7AM2 - chains O and 1 of the 78 polymer chains in the assembly; structure by electron microscopy, 3.40 A resolution.

Chain O:
Name: uL24m
From: Leishmania tarentolae
UniProt: Q4Q9S7 (Q4Q9S7_LEIMA); residue numbers follow UniProt; this construct covers 1-476
Chain sequence (476 residues; numbered 1 to 476; the number before each row is that of its first residue):
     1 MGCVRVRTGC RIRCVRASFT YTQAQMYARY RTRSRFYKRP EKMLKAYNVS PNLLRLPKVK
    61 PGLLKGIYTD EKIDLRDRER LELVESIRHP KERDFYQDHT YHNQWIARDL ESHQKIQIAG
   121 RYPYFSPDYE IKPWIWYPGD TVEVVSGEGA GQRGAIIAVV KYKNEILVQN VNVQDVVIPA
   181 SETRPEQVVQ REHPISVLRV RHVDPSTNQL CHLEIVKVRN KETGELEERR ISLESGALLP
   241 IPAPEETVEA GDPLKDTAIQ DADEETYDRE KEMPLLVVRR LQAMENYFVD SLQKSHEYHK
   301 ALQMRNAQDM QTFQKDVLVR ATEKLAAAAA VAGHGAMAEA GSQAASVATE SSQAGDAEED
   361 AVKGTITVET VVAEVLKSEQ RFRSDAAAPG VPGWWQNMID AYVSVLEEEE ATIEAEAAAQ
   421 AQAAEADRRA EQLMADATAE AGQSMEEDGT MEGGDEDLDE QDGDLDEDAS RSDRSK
Unresolved in the structure: 1-25, 326-476

Chain 1:
Molecule: Ribosomal RNA
From: Leishmania tarentolae
Sequence (19000 nucleotides; each row starts with the number of its first residue; note: 102 numbers in that range are skipped by the numbering (no residue carries them; nothing is unmodelled there); a row labelled like 434A-434I holds insertion residues (434A, then the next letters in order); numbers below 1 keep their minus sign (U-1268 is residue -1268)):
 -1268 UUUCAAAAAU UGACUAAUUU UGAUAUUGUU UUGGCUCUGG ACUAAUUAAU UCUCCUUUAA
 -1208 UUUUAUUAUC UAAAAUUUGC AUACUUACAU AUUAAAGUAG UUAGUUUAGA UAUGAAAAUU
 -1148 AGUUAGAUUU CCAUUUGAAU UAGUUAUGUU AAAUAUAGAA UUAGUUAGGG UUGAUAAUGA
 -1088 AAUCAAUUAA GUUUAUAUAU AAAGUUAGUU AGUCAAUAUG AAUUUUUUUG CAAACAUUUC
 -1028 CGGUUGACUU CAUGUGAUUA CACGUACUCC GUUUUGUUUU UAUGUGUCAU GAUUUGCAUU
  -968 GAUUUUUUCG CAACCACACC AUAAAUCUAA UAUACUCAAC AGCACCUACC AAGAGUUAAA
  -908 AAUGAAAUUA AAUAAAAAUA AAAAAUAAAA UAAAAAUAAA AUAAAAAUAA AUUUAAAAAU
  -848 AAAAAUAAGU UUAAAAAAUA AAUUAAAAUA AAAAAUUAUA AAAUGGAAAU UGAAAAAUAA
  -788 AUUACAAAUA AAAGAUUAAA UUUGAAUUAA UUACAGAAAU UAGACACAAC ACGCCCGAUC
  -728 GAUUUCAUGC AUACACUUUU ACUUCGUUUU CGGUUUACGU UUUGUUGUUU GUAUUGGCUC
  -668 GAUGGAUGAA UAUAAAAAGC UUAAAUACAA AAUUUCCAAC AAUUGGAUAA GCAAGAGUUA
  -608 AAAAAUGAAA UUAAAUAAAA AUAAAAAAUA AAAUAAAAUA AAAUUAAAAU AAAAUAAAAA
  -548 AUAAAAAAUU AAAAAUAAAA UUAAAAUAAA AAGUUAGAAA AUAAAAAAUU UAAAAAAUAU
  -488 AAUUUGAAAA AUAAAUUACA AAUAAAAGAU UAAAUUUGAA UUAAUUGCAG ACACUAGACA
  -428 CACAUUUCCG AUCGAUUUCA CGUAUACAUU UGUACUUCGU UUUUGGUUUA UGUUUUGUUG
  -368 UUUGCACUGA UCGAGCAAAA UUUUUAUUUU AUAUAUAAUU UAAACUUUUG UUGUUGUUUG
  -308 UUAGUAAGCA AAAAUAUUUA UGUCAUUUUA AUAUUAUUUA UGUACUUACU AUUAUUUUGA
  -248 UAAAUUUUAA CUUUAAAUAG CAUAAAAACU ACAAUCAAUA AAGCAUAAAA AAAUUUAUUU
  -188 AUGAUUAUAU UAAUAUAAAA UGACCUAAUA UAAUGAAAAU ACUUUAGUGU UAAGUUAUUU
  -128 GUUUUAUUAU GAAAUAAGUU GCACUAUUUA UUGAAUUAAU AAAGAAAGAA UAGAAAUAAA
   -68 UAAGUUAUAA UAUCUUUAAU UUAUUUAUAA UUUCUUUGCA UUUGUAUUUA GUGUGAGUUU
    -8 ACAUUUAAUU UUAUAUUAUU UUAGUGUUAG UAUAUAUUUA AAUUUAAUCA AAGUUAUUAU
    52 UAAAUAAUAU UGAUUUUGGA UGAAUUUAAU UUUUAAUUAU AUUUUUGAAU UUUAAUUUUA
   112 UUAUUUUGAU UUAAUAUUUU UAAAAUAUUA UAUAUUUUAG AUUUAAAUUU GUUGUUUUAU
   172 AUUUAGUUUA AUGUUUAUAA AUUGAUAAUU AAUUUGUUUU AUUUUAAAGU UUUUAUGAAC
   232 UGUGAUUUAU AGUUUAUUAU UUUUAGUUUA AUGUUUAAAU AUUUAACUAG UGAUGGCACA
   292 GUUGUUCUAU AUGUACCUAU AAAAAAUAGU AAAAUUAUUU UAAUUAAAUU AAUAAAUAAU
   352 UAUUAAACUA AUUUUAUAUU AAUAUUAUGA AAAAUU
   389 UAAAAAUUAU UUUUUUUUUU UAAUUUUUAU AUAUUGAAGU AAUAUG
434A-434I UAUUGAAUU
   443 GAAUAUUAAA AAUACAAAUU UAAUUUGUAA UUAAUAAAUA UAUUUUAUUU UAAUAGAUGU
   503 UUAAUGUUAA UUAAUUUAUU AUUUUAAUAU UUAAUAUUUG UUUAUACAAA AGUAACUUUU
   563 UUUGAAUAUA AAGAAUUAUU AUUAUAAAUA UUAUUUUAAA AAUAUAAAAA UAUUGUUAAU
   623 AAAAUUAUCA AGUUUCAAAA GCGUUUAUUA AAUGCGUCGG UCUAAGUAUU AUAUUUAAGA
   683 UUAUUCUUGU AUAUAGAUUU UUAUUUUAAU AAUUCUACAU AAUUAAAAAU UAACCUCAAA
   743 UUAUAUUUAU UAGUAGCAUA GUAAUUUAUU AACUGAUUAU UAAAGCGUUC CAUAGAAAAU
   803 UUUAAAAUUA UAACAAUCUA AAUAAAUAAU AAAUUAAAAU AAAAAUUUUA AAAAAAAUUA
   863 AAAAAUUAAA AUAGGGCAAG UCCUACUCUC CUUUACAAAG AGAACGUUUA UAUGUAAUUG
   923 UAUGUUUGAU UGGGGCAAUA CUAUAUCUAU UUAUAUAGAA AAAGAACUAU AUUUAUUGAA
   983 AUAAUAAAAG G
993A-993Z UUCGAGCAGGUUAACAAGCAUUAAUA
994A-994Z CUAAAUGUGUUUCAUCGUCUACUUAU
995A-995Z UGCUAAAUUAUAAUUGAUUGUUCAUC
996A-996Q AAAAAAGCAAUUCGUUA
  1087 GUUGGGUUUU AAAAUCGUUG UAAAGCAGAU UUGUUUAUAU AUUUAAUUUU UGUAUAUAGU
  1147 UAAAAAUUAA UAUUAGUACG CAAGGAUUCA UUAUUUGUAA UUUAAAUAUA UUAAAUGUUA
  1207 UUUUAUUAAA UAAAAUAAAA UAAGUCAAUU GUUAUUAUUC AUAUUAAUUU UUUUAAAAGU
  1267 UUUUUAAUUU UAUAUUAGUU UAUUUGUUUA AAAAGUAUCU AAUUAAUUCA UUAUUUAGGA
  1327 AUAGUUAAUA AUAAUUUAUA AUUCUGAUUA GAUUUGUUUG UUAAUGCUAU UAAAGGGGUG
  1387 UGGAAAAAGU GUUAAAUUUU UGAUAUAUUU AAAUAAUAAA UAAAAUAUAA CUUAUUAGUC
  1447 AGAAAUGGAU GCCAGCCGUU GCGGUAAUUU CUAUGCUUUU AAAUAUUAUA CAUUUAUUUU
  1507 AUAAAUUUGU UACUAUAUAU UUUUAGUCAA UAAAACUAAU AAUUAUUUUU AUUUGUUUUU
  1567 AAACACCGUU UGGUAUAUGC AAAUAAAAAA UGACAUUAAU UAUUAAUUAU AUUAUAUUAU
  1627 AUUUAUUCAU UUAAGUCAAC AAUAUCUAUU UACUGUUUUU GACAACAUGA UAAGGAUUAU
  1687 AAAUGGUAUU GCAAAUUUUA UAAUCAAAAC UAAUUUAUUA UAUUAAAUUA GCAUGUUUAG
  1747 AUAAAACAAU AAAUUUAGAA GGUAUUGUUG CCCACCAUUC UUUGUAAUAA AGACAACGUG
  1807 CAGUAAUUAA UGUAUUUAUA AAAAUAUAUU UUUUAAUGUU AAAUUUUCGU UGCCUUUUUU
  1867 AUUAUUUAGA AAAUUUAUGA AUUUAUACAA AUCAAUAAUG AAAAUUAUAG UAUUAUUAUU
  1927 UAUGAGGAGA AUUUUCGGAA GGAGGGAUUU UCGGACCAGG AAUGUCCAGA GAGGUUUCGG
  1987 GCAUCAGCGA UUGAUUUUGG GAGAACGGAG CCGCCGAGUG AAAUUUGCCC AGAGCAGAGU
  2047 CGGGAGAAGA GUGGAUCGAC CGAAGAAAAG ACCGUUUUUC GGAAGGGGAG CAGGUCCAAC
  2107 CGAUUUUUUU GCCAACUUGC ACAGGAGGGA GCCAGAAGCG CACUCAAAGU UAGUUUUGGG
  2167 AGAUUUGAAG GGAGAAAUUU CCGAGUUUAU UCAUAUAUUU UUUAGUUUGU GUUAGCAAAU
  2227 UUUGAAAUAC AACUUUUUUG CAAAUUGGAA GAAAACCUCC CAAAUGUAGC UUCCCAAUCU
  2287 UCCUCUCUAA UCCAUUCCCA ACGGUCUUUC CCCCAUCAUC CUCAGAUGUC UCUUCCCCCC
  2347 CAAAAAAUCC UAAAAAUCCA AGUUCAUCUC GCUCUCUCUC CCCUCAAUUU CCUUAAAAAC
  2407 UCGCUUCCUA AACUUAUCCC GAAAACCCCG CUCUUCUUCC CUCUAAAUCU UUAUCUCCUC
  2467 CCCUCCAAAU CUCCCUCAAA UCUCUCCUCU CUUCUCCCGA AACUUUAAUC UUUUUAUUUU
  2527 AUAAAUAAAU UUGGUAUUUA AAAUAUUAUA AUUAAAUAUU CUAAAUUAUU UAAUAAUAUU
  2587 AGAAAUGAAU ACUUUAUUAA AAUAAUAUUA AUGUGUAAUA UAUUUAAUCA UAUUAGAAUU
  2647 CCGUUUAAAU UGAAAUAUAU UGAAUUGUAA UUAUCAAUAC AAUAUAAGUU AUUAAAUAAU
  2707 AAUUUAAUUU UAUAUGUUUU AUAAUUGUAA UUAUUUAGUU UUGAAAGUUU AUAUAUAAAC
  2767 AAGAUAUAAC CUUUUUAUUU UUUAAUACAA UUUUAAAUGA AAUUUAUGAU UUAUUAUUAU
  2827 UAAAUAUUAC UGGCAGACUA CAUGAAAAAU AUAAAAAGGC AUUUGUAUAG GUUUACUUUU
  2887 GGACCUCAAC AUCCUGCAGC UCAUGGCGUU UUAUGUUGUU UAUUAUAUCU UUCUGGAGAA
  2947 UAUAUAGUUU AUAUUGAUGU AAUAAUUGGU UAUUUGCAUC GUGGUACAGA AAAGUUAUGU
  3007 GAAUAUAAAA CUGUAGAACA GUGUUUACCG AUGAAGACUG GAUUAUGUGA GUGUCGUUUG
  3067 CAACGAGCAU UUACUGUCAU UGUGUUUUGA GUAUAUGUUG AGGUGUUGUC UUGCUAUUCG
  3127 CUGUGCAUUU AUGCGUUUAU UAAUGUGUGA GUUUACGCGU UGUUUCAAUG GACUUCUUUG
  3187 UUGCUCUUGU AUGGUUAUGG AUAUAGGAUC AUUGUCGCCA AUGCUUUGAU CGUUUGAAGA
  3247 ACGUGAUAAG UUGAUGACUU UUUUUGAUUU GUGUUGUGGU UGUAGAAUGC AUUUAGCAUU
  3307 UAUGUGCUUA UUAGGUUUAC UUGAUGAUUU UGUAUUUGGG UUUAUAGAUU UUUUAUUGAU
  3367 GUUGUGUAUA UCAUGUUUAU UUGUUUUAGA UUUAUAUGAU UUGCUUUUUA UUGGAAAUAG
  3427 ACUUUUAUAU UUGCGUUUGC GCGGGUUAGC AUUUUUUGAU GUUUUUGAUU UAUGUUUUAA
  3487 UAGUAUAAGU GGUUGUUUGU CUAGAUCGUU GGGUAUGGUA UGAGAUGUUA GAUUAUAUAG
  3547 UUGUUACGAA UUAUAUUUUA UGUUAGUUUU UGAUUAUUGU UUUUGUUAUU UAGGUGAUGC
  3607 AUUUGAUAGA CUUUUUUUGC GACUUUUUGA UAUGCGUAUG AGUAUACUUC UAUGUAAACA
  3667 AUGCUUUUUU GUAGGUUUUU UUGUCUUUGG AUUUGUGUGU UUAUUUGAUU AUAUGUAUGU
  3727 UGAUGUAACU AUAGAAACUA UAAUUAGUUU AUUUUAUAGU UUAUGAUGUU GCAUAUUACC
  3787 AGGAUGUUCA UUUGCUAAUG UUGAACAUCC UAAAGGCGAA UACAGUAUUU UUUUAUGUUU
  3847 UUUAUAUGGA UUUAUAUCAC GUUUACGUAU ACGUUGUGCA GAUUUUGUGC AUAUUUGUUU
  3907 AUUAGAUGUG AUGAUGCGAG GGUUUAUGUU GCACGACUUA GUAGCAGUUA UUGGUAAUGU
  3967 UGAUGUUGUU UUUGGUUCUG UAGAUCGAUA AGCUAUUUAU UUAUAUACAA AAAUGAAAGA
  4027 UGAAUCUAAA AAUUGGUGCG GAGGGGUUUG AUUUUUGUUG GGGUUCUGUC UUACCUGCUA
  4087 UUUGUAUAGU UUAUUUAACU UUUUGUUUAU GUGGAUUAUU UUGUAUUAUG UUUGGUAGUU
  4147 UUGUUUUUAU UGAUUAUUGU UUUAUUUGUU UUUUUUCUUG UCUUGUAUUU UGUUUAGUAU
  4207 GCUUGUUGUG CGAUUUAUUU GUAGAUUCAU UACGGGGUUU GUUUGAUGUU UGUUGUUUUA
  4267 UACGUUGUAU UCAAUAUUGU UUUGUAUGGU UUAUAAUUAG UGAAUUACUU CUUUUUUUAU
  4327 CUUUAUUUUA UGUAGUUUUC AGUUUAGUUU UAUUUGUGAG UGUUGAAUUU GCAUUUGUAU
  4387 UUGUUAUGCC UAUUAUGUUU AGUUGUUUAA UUUGUGAUUU UGGUUUUGUA UUUUAUUGAU
  4447 AUUUUAUUGA UAUUUUUAAU UUAUUAAUUA AUACAUUUUU AUUAUUUGUA AGUGGUUUAU
  4507 UUGUUAAUUU UGUUUUAUUU UUAUUUUGAU UUCGUUUUUU UUUAUGUGUU UUAUUUAUGU
  4567 UAUGAGUCGG UAUAUUAUUU GGCUUUUUGU UUAUGUGAAA UCAAGUUUGA GAGUUUUCAU
  4627 UAUUAUUUGU GACUUGUAGU UGUGGCGUAU UUGGAUCAAU ACUUUUUUUA AUCGAUUUAU
  4687 UGCAUUUUAG UCAUGUCUUU UUAGGUAUAU UUUUGUUAUU UUUAUGUUUU AGUCGUUGUU
  4747 UUAAUUUUUU AUGUAUGGAU ACACGUUUUG UAUUUCUAUA UGUAGUGUGC CUAUAUUGGC
  4807 AUUUUGUUGA UUGCGUUUGA UUUUUUUUAU UACGAUUUGU AUAUUUUGAU GUUUUAAGUG
  4867 UGGUUUACUU AUAUGCAUAA AGGCUCAAUU UUGAAUUUUU AAAUUUUAUU CUAAAAAGCG
  4927 GAGAGGAAAG AAAAGGCUUU UAACUUCAGG UUGUUUAUUG CGUAUUUAUG GUGUGGGUUU
  4987 UAGUUUAGGU UUUUUUAUUU GUAUGCAGAU AAUUUGUGGU GUGUGUUUAG CAUGAUUAUU
  5047 UUUUAGUUGU UUUAUAUGUA CUAAUUGAUA UUUUGUUUUA UUUUUGUGAG AUUUUGAUUU
  5107 GGGAUUUGUA AUACGAAGCA CACAUAUUUG UUUUACAUCG UUGUUAUUUU UUCUUCUUUA
  5167 UGUUCAUAUA UUUAAGUGUA UAGUAUUAAU AAUUUUAUUU GAUACACAUA UUUUAGUAUG
  5227 GGUGGUAGGU UUUGUGAUAU AUAUAUUUAU AGUAAUAAUA GGUUUUAUUG GCUAUGUUUU
  5287 ACCAUGUACA AUGAUGUCGU AUUGGGGUUU AACAGUGUUC AGUAACAUUU UAGCAACUGU
  5347 CCCAGUUAUU GGUACUUGAC UUUGUUAUUG AAUAUGAGGU AGUGAGUAUA UUAAUGAUUU
  5407 UACAUUGUUA AAAUUACAUG UGUUGCAUGU GCUAUUACCU UUUGUAUUAA UACUUGUAAU
  5467 AUUUAUGCAU UUGUUUUGUU UACAUUAUUU UAUGAGUUCA GAUGGUUUUU GUGAUCGAUU
  5527 UGCAUUUUAU UGCGAACGUU UAUGUUUUUG UAUGUGAUUU UAUUUACGAG AUAUGUUUUU
  5587 GGCUUUUUUG AUAUUAUUUU UUGUAAUUUA UUUUAUUUUU AUAAAUUGAU AUUUUGUUUU
  5647 UCAUGAAGAA UCUUGAGUUA UAGUUGAUAC AUUAAAAACA UCUGAUAAGA UUCUUCCUGA
  5707 GUGAUUUUUU UUAUUUUUAU UUGGUUUUUU AAAAGCUGUA CCAGAUAAAU UUACUGGUUU
  5767 AUUAUUAAUG GUUAUUUUAU UAUUUUCCUU AUUUUUGUUU AUAUUAAAUU GCAUAUUAUG
  5827 AUUUGUUUAU UGUAGAAGUU CAUUGUUGUG AUUUACAUAU UCAUUAGUUU UAUUUUAUAG
  5887 UAUAUUUAUG AGUGGUUUUU UAGCACUGUA UGUUAUAUUA GCAUAUCCUA UAUGAAUGGA
  5947 AUUACAAUUU UGAGUGUUGC UUUUGUUUAU GUUAGUUGUA UGUAGAUUAG AUUAAAAAUU
  6007 UAUAUAUUUU UUAUUAAGCG UUAAUAUAUU AAAUUUUAUU UAGAAUAGUA UUAAUAAUCA
  6067 AAGGGUUGGA AGAAAUUUGC GAAAGAAAGG GAUCUUAGAA AGGAAAUUUU AGUUUAAGAC
  6127 CGAGAAGGGG AGAAGGGAGA GAGAGAUUCG UGUUAUUUAA UUUUUAUGGA UUAAUUGCGU
  6187 AUUACUGUAU AACAUAUUUA AAUGUCUAUA UUUUAUUUUG UAUUGUAUUU AUGUAUUAUA
  6247 UGGCUUUUUU AUUUUGUUUU UGCAUUUUAU UAGAUUUUAU AUUAUUUGGA AGUCUUUUAG
  6307 UAGGAGAUGC GUUUAUGGAU GUUUUUUUUU UACGUUAUCU AUUAUGCUUU UUGGAGUGUU
  6367 UUUCAUUAUU AUGUAGAUGU AUAUCUACUU UUUUACGAAU GUUUUGUAAU CUUUUGUCUU
  6427 CGCAUUUUUU GAUGCUUAUG UUUUGUGAUU UUGUAUAUUU UUUUAUUGUA UUUCUAUUAU
  6487 UUUUUUUAAU GUGUGAUAUU AUUUAUUUUA UGAUAUUUUC AUUCGCCAUG CUAUUUUGCA
  6547 UAAUAUUUUA UUUAUUUUUA UAUGCAUUAG AUAUGUUUUG CGCAUUAUUA CAAAUAUUUA
  6607 UAUUUUGUAA UAUGAUAAUG CAAUUAAUCA UGGAUUUUUU AUUGUUAUUA AUUUUUCAUU
  6667 AAUUUAUAGA AUUAAAUCGA AUAAGUUAAU UAUAUCAAAA AAUAGUAUAA AUAUACUACA
  6727 ACUUAAUAUA AAAAAUAGGU UUGAAAAUCG CACAGUAUGU AAUCGUACAA CUCAGAAUCC
  6787 UAUAAAUUGA UAAGAAAAUA UAAAGAUGUU AAUUAUUAGU CUAAAAUAAA AAAUAUAAAU
  6847 AAUAACCAAC CAUAUUAUUG AAAAGAAAAU AAUACAAAUU CCCAUAUAAC UUAAGUGAAG
  6907 UAGUAAACAA AAUACUUUUA AAAAAAAACC AAAUACUAUU GGAAUAGCAC CAAUACAUAA
  6967 AAAAAUACUU GCUAAUAAUA CACUAAUUAA UAAAUUAUUA AAAAAGCUAA AAAAAAUAAA
  7027 GUUAAUUAAA AAAUAAUUUU CAUUAUAUUU AAUAUCGAAC AUAUUAUAUA CUAUAAAAAA
  7087 AUAAUAUAAA AUUAUUAAUA UAAUCAGACU UAAUGAGUAA AUUAAAUGAA AAUUUAGAUA
  7147 CAUAUAAAAG AUGUAAUUUU UAUUAGAAAU AAAUAUUAAA AAUAAAAAAC UAAAAUUAUU
  7207 AACGCUAAGU ACAAAUAAAA GACUUACAAU UGCAAAACUA UUUAAUCCAA UUAACACGCA
  7267 UGUAAUGCAU UGUAUUAUAA UAAGUUUUAU AAAUAUUAUA UAAAAGUAAA UAAAGCAAAU
  7327 AAGCAAAAUA AUAAGUAUAA AGCAAAAUAA GACAUAAAAU GUUAGCAUGU AGAUAAAUAU
  7387 AAACACUCCA AGCCGAAUGU AUAAUUGUUC UAAAAAUAAA AUCAAUAUUG CAAUAUAUAA
  7447 UUUAAAUAAU AUAAGUAAUA UAUAAAAUAA GCAUAAUAUA CCUAAUCAUU CUUCAUCAAA
  7507 UAUUAGAAAA CAAAAAUCAC AGAGAUAAAA ACAGUAAUUU AGUAACAUAU AAUAUAGCAA
  7567 GACAAAUAAU AAUAUAAAGU UUAUUAAAUU UAUCAUAUAA UAAUAUCAUA AUAUUAGUAU
  7627 UUUAUAACCG AAUCUACUUG AUAUUAAUAU AAGAAAAAGU AAUAAGCUAA AUAAUUCAAA
  7687 UAGUAUUGAA AUAAAAAGUA UAUGUAUUAC AUUUAAAAAC AUAAAAAUUA UUAUAUAUUG
  7747 UAUAAUUAUU AUCAUGAAUA CGAAUCUAGU AUCAAAGUUU AAAAAACAAA AAAGAAAAAA
  7807 AAAGCAAAAU AAAAAAAGUA GUAAAAAGAU AAAGCAUAUA UAUGAGUCUA AAAUUGUUAG
  7867 UAUUAUUAUG UUAAUAAUUA CAAUUCAUAU UAAAUCAAAU GAUAAAUAAA AAAGUGAAUU
  7927 AUAAUCACAU AAGAUAAUAA AACUAUAAAG UAAUAAAAAU AAUAUUAUAU GUAUUAAGUA
  7987 UAGAAACAGA AGGAUUUCGA AAGGAGAGGA CAGUUUAAGG AUUUUGAGGA GAAAUUUCGA
  8047 GGGGAAAGGG GGGAACCAGA AGAACAUAGA AGUCAGUUUU CGAUAUUAAA AUAAUAUAGC
  8107 AAUUAUUUUU GUAGUGAACA GUCAAAUAAA AGUAAGAACG CACAUGUAGA AUAAAAAAAU
  8167 AAGUAUAAAU GCUUGCGCUG UUGUAAUUUU UAGUCUAUAA CCAAUUACCC UUGGAUAAAA
  8227 AAACCCAAUA AUUAAGAUAA UUAUAGCUUU AAAACAUAUA AAUAAGCCCC CAAAACAGAG
  8287 ACUGGCUAAU AAUAAUGUUG UCAGUAACAC AUGAUUUAUU UCAAGAACGG AAUAUAAUAU
  8347 AAAAAAGAAU CCUGAUAGUU CUGUAAUCAA CCCAGCGACU AAUUCACUUU CACAUUCCAU
  8407 AUAGUCGAAU GGUAGUUUUA AUCCGUCUAG AAGCAUACUU AUUCAAAAUA UACAUACAAA
  8467 UAAGAUGCCG GCAAUAUAAA AGUUUGUAAU AUAAAUCUGC CCAACACAAA UGUCUUUAAU
  8527 GCAAAAAAAG CUAAAGUAGU CUAACGAAUA UACAGUUGUG UAUAAUAAAA AUAAGCCACU
  8587 UUCAGAAAUA AUACUAAAAA ACAUAGUGCG CAUUGCAGAA AGAUAUACAA AGCAACUAGA
  8647 GAAUAAAAAG CAACCUACAA AAAAUGUGCU AAACAUAUUA CUGAAAACAU GUACGCACAU
  8707 CAUUAUUGUA AUAGUGAAUC CUGUGUCUAA UAACAGUAUA AAACCUAUAG GAAAAUAAAA
  8767 CCAACCAAUA AAAAUGCAGC AUGUAGUAAU UAACAUUGCA CCUAUUAAGU AAAUGAUUUC
  8827 AAAACUAAUU ACAAAAAUGA UAAAUUUAAU AAAAAGUUUU AUUCCGUCAG UUAUUGGUGU
  8887 UAAAAUUCCA AAAAAACAAA GGGCCGGACC UAUUCGUAUU UGAACUAAAG CUAAAAUUCU
  8947 UCUUUCACAA AGACUUACAA AGCCGGUCAA GACAAGAACA ACUAAAAUGU CAAUAAUAAU
  9007 AAUGAUAAUA AUAUCUAUAU UUAACAUUUU UAAUUAUGGC UUUUAUUUUA UCAUUUUGAA
  9067 UGAUUUUUUU ACUGGAUUCU GUAAUUGUUU UAUUAUCUUU UGUGUGUUUU GUAUGUAUAU
  9127 GGAUAUGCGC UUUAUUAUUU UCAGCAUGUU UAUUAGUGUC GAAAUUAAAU AAUGUUUAUU
  9187 GUACUUGGGA UUUCACGGCA UCUAAGUUUA UUGAUGUGUA UUGAUUCAUU AUUGGAGGUA
  9247 UGUUUUCAUU AGGACUUUUA CUUAGGUUAU GUUUGUUAUU AUAUUUUGGU CAUUUAAAUU
  9307 UUGUUAGUUU UGAUUUAUGC AAAGUUGUUG GAUUUCAAUG GUAUUGAGUC UAUUUUAUUU
  9367 UUGGAGAAAC AACAAUAUUU AGUAAUUUAA UUUUGGAAAG UGAUUAUAUG AUUGGUGAUU
  9427 UACGUUUAUU ACAGUGUAAU CAUGUUUUAA CUUUAUUAAG UUUAGUUAUA UAUAAAUUAU
  9487 GAUUAUCUGC UGUUGAUGUU AUACAUUCAU UUGCAAUUUC AAGUUUAGGU AUUAAAGUAG
  9547 AGAACCUGGU CGUUGUAAUG AAAUAGUUUU AUUUUCAUCA AAUAAUGCUA CAGUGUAUGG
  9607 GCAAUGUAGU GAACUUUGUG GUGUAUUACA UGGAUUUAUG CCAAUAGUGA UUUGUUUUAU
  9667 AUAGGUAUAU AAUCUAUAUC AUAAUAUUAG GGGAAAGAAG GACUGAGUCG AAUAUUUGAU
  9727 UUAUUAUGUA UUAGGAGUUA UGAUUUUAUA UUAUGAUGAU UUGAUUUAGA CUUUAUUUUA
  9787 UAUGAUUUCG UUUUUGAUUU UGUAGUGUGU AUAACUUUUA UUUUUGUGUU UGUCUUAGGU
  9847 UUUUUUCUUA GAAUAUUUUU UAGUUUUGUA UUUGUGUUAU UAUUUAUAGU UUUUUUUGGU
  9907 UUAUUUAUGC UUACGUUUAU GUAUAUAGGU UAUUUUAUAU AUUAUAUUUA UAUAUUAUAU
  9967 AAUUUUAUAU GUUAUUUUUU UUGUUUUAGU AUUUCGUAUU UAUUAUAUUA UAUUGAGUUU
 10027 UUUACAUAUU UAUUAUGUUU UAUAUUUAUA GAUUUUAUAU CGUUUUCUAU CCAUUUAAUU
 10087 UCUUAUUUUG GCAUUAUUUA UAUAUUUAAU GUUAUAUUUU GUUCGUAUUU AUUUUGUCUA
 10147 UUUUAUUUUA UAAUUUGUUU UAUAUUUUGU UUUAUAUUUU UUGUUAUUCG AUGUUUAUUU
 10207 AUAAUAGUUU AUGAUUUUUU GUUUUUUAAU UUUGAUAUAU AUUUAUCAUU UUUAAUGUGU
 10267 GAUAUGUUGU AUAUCGAUUA UAUAUGUUUU UUAUUGAUAU AUUUUGGUUU UAUAUUUUCA
 10327 UUUAUAUUAG GCUUUUUUUG UUUUAUAUUU GUUUUAAAUU AUGUUUUUUU AGUAUUAUUU
 10387 UUUGUCUUGG CGUUAUUUUU UGGGUUUUUA UUUUUAUCAU AUGGUAUUUU UAUAUUUUUU
 10447 AUUUAUUAUU UUUUUUGAUU AUUCGUUAUA UAUAGUCGUA CAUGUUUUAC AUUAGUGCAA
 10507 UCGGUAAUUA UAUUUUUUAA AUUUUUAUAC UUUGAUGUUU UUUUUAUAUU UAUAUUUUUA
 10567 UUGAUAUUGU UUAUUAUUUG UUUUUUUGGU UUCUUUUUAA AAGAUUUUUU AUUUUUGAAU
 10627 UUUUUUUUUG AUAUGUUUAU UGUAUUAAUA AGUUAUGAUG UGAAUAAUUA UUGUGCAUUU
 10687 UAUAAUCAUU AUCAACAGUU UUGUGUUACU CAAUUAUUGU CUAUUUAUAU GUAAAAAAAU
 10747 AAAAAUAAAG AUUGUCAAAA AUAUAUAAAA AAAACAAAGC AGAAACACAA UAUUAAAAAC
 10807 AGGUAGUCUA AAACUAUAUG CGCAAAGUCA ACUAGUAAUA AAUAUAAAAC CAUUACACAA
 10867 GGUAUUCAGG UUGAGAAGUA GAAAAAGCAG UAUAGGCUGA AUACGAAUAG AUUAACAAAG
 10927 AAUAAACAAU AGUCUCAAAA UAAAAACACA CAGAACAGUG CGCAUAAAAA CAAAAUUAAG
 10987 CUUGCUAAUA AUAGCAUUCC GUAGAGCAUG AAUGAACUUC AAAAUAAAAA UGACACAGGA
 11047 UAGUCAGAUA UUCUACGAGG AAAUGCAUAC AUACCUAAAC UAUGCAUUGG GAAAAAAACC
 11107 AUAUUAGAUC CUAUAAAAAG CGUACUAAUA AAGUAAAACA UUCAGAAUAA AUAUAAUUCU
 11167 AUAGGUAGUC AUUUUGCAAG AAAGUGAAUA AAUCCUGCAA GAAAUCCAAC AACAGCACCU
 11227 AAAGAUAAAA CGUAGUGAAA GUGACCGACU ACAAAGUAUG UGUCAUGUAA CAUGAUGUCU
 11287 AUACCAACAU UCGCCAAAAA AAGCCCUGUU ACAGCACCAG ACAAAAACAU AAAAAUAAAC
 11347 AUUAUAACAA AAUAUAUCUC AAAUGUAAUU AUAAUAUCUG UAUAAAUAAA ACUAUAGAUC
 11407 CAAUUGAAUA GCUUGACACA UGUGGGUAGG CCAAUCAAAA UAGAUACUCC ACCAAAAUAU
 11467 GCUCUAGAAU CAACAUCCAU CCCUACAACA AACAUGUGAU GCGCUCACAC AAACAUACCU
 11527 AAGAUCGCAA UUAAUAUCAU UGAAUAUAUC AUUGCAACCG CACUGAACAC ACAGCGAAAU
 11587 CCGACUAUUU CAAUAAUAGU AGAGAUAAGA CCAAAUACAG GUAAUAAUAU UAUAUAAACU
 11647 UCAGGAUGAC CAAAAAAUCA AAACAGGUGU UGAAAUAGAA UCAAGUCACC ACCACCAACA
 11707 ACAUCAUAAA AUGAAGUAUU AAAGUUUCUG UCACAUAAAA UCAAGGUCAC ACCUCCCGCU
 11767 AAUACUGGUA AAGUUAUUAU UAACAAAAUA GCAGUUAUAA GCGCAGCUCA AAUAAAUAGC
 11827 GAUCACGAUA AAAAACUAAA GAAUUUUCUA CGACAGCAAA AUACAGUACC AAGUAAAUUU
 11887 AUAGAGUUUA AAAUACUUGA UACACCUAAU AGAUGAACCG CAAACAUAAC AAAGUCACAA
 11947 GCCAAACUUG AAUGAAAGUC UAUACAUAUU AAAGUAGGAU AUAGCGUCCA ACCCACACCC
 12007 AUACCUUCCU CAGUCAAAAA ACCGCUUACA ACACAGCCAA AUCCGGCCAA GUACAUUCAA
 12067 AAACUCAUGU UGUUUAAACG UGGAAAAACC AUAUCGGGAA AACCUGCCAU AACAGGAAUA
 12127 AAGUAGUUCA CAAGACCUCC CAUCAUAACA GGCAUUAUAA ACGCAAAAAC CAUUAUCAAU
 12187 CCAUGCGAGG UAAUUAAAAC GUUAUAAAAC UGGUAAUCUC CAAACAAAAC ACCACAUCCU
 12247 AUAAUAGAAA GUUCAAGUCU AAUAAAUAGU GAAUAAACAU AUCCAACGAA UCCUGAUAGG
 12307 AUUGCAACUA AGAGAUAACA CAAACCAAUC AUUUUAUGCG AAACACUUAA ACACACCAAA
 12367 CAAAGUCAAA ACAUUUUCAA UAUAAAAAAU UUAAAUUUAA UUUGUUUGAU UUUAUAUAUA
 12427 GUAAUAAUCC AAUCAAUUUU CGCUCUCGCC UUUCUCCCAC CCCCUUCUGC UUUCUUCCCU
 12487 CCAACCUCUC UUCUUCCCCU CCCUACCUUU CUUCCCCUUC UAUUUCAGUU CCUUCUCCCC
 12547 CUCCCUCCUA AUCCCUGCUC UUCCAAAGUC UCUCUUUCUU CCCCUAAAGU CUUUCCCUGC
 12607 UUUCUAAUUU ACUGAUUAAA AUAGUAUACG UGCUUGGUUA AUGUGUAUUG ACUUCAGUCA
 12667 AAAUAUAAAA GUAGAGCUAG AUUAAAGUAA CUAAAUAAUA AAAUUUAAUA GAUGUUUAAG
 12727 UUUAUAUUGA UUACUUUGAU UUUUUUGUUA UUAUUUUUAA UAGUCAUAUU UAUAUUUAUU
 12787 AAUUAUAGUU UUUGUUUAGC AUUGCAAUUA AAUUAUGUUU AUAUAAAUAU AUAUCUAAAU
 12847 UAUAUUAGUC UAUGAUUUAU UUUUUUCAUG GGAGUUAUUG UAUAUUUUCU UGUUUUUCUU
 12907 UUGUCACGUA AGUUAGUGUC UUACACAAAA UAUUUUUAUG UUUUAUGCUC GUAUUUAUUU
 12967 AUAUUUUUUG AUGUUGUAUU UAUAAUUUUA AUAGAUGACU UUAUGUGUUU UAUGAUUUUA
 13027 UUUGAAAGUU UAUUUUUUCC AAUUUGUUUU GUAAGUUUAU UUUUUAAUUU UAAUAAUAGA
 13087 UUUAUAUUUG CUAUAUUUUA UUUGGUAGUA UUUAGUUCCU UAAGCUCAAU AAUGUGUAUU
 13147 AUGAUUUGUA UAUUAAUUAU UUUUCAUUUU AAUGUUUUGA GUCUGCAUAG UUUUGUUGAU
 13207 GUGUGUAUUU UUGAUAGUUU AUACUUAGGU AUGUAUAUAU GAGUGUUAUU AUUUAUAAUG
 13267 UUUGCUAUUA AGUAUCCAAU CUGACCAAUG CAUGUAUGAU UACCAGAAAU GCAUGUAGAA
 13327 GUCAAUACUG AAUUAAGUGU GUUGUUAGCA AGUGUUGUGU UAAAAAUAGG UUUUUUCGGU
 13387 CUUUAUAAAU UUUUAUUUUU GAGUUUUAAU CAACUUUCGU UAUGGUUUUU AGGUUUUGUG
 13447 GAUUGUUUAG UGAUGUUAGG UUUGACAUUU UUGGCUAUUA CGUUAUUAUU UUUGAGUGAU
 13507 UAUAAAAAAA UAAUCGCAAA UUGGUCUGUU AUACAUACGG GUAUAGCCUU AAUUUUAUUG
 13567 UGACAUAACG AUAUAUUGUU UUUAGGUUUA UUGAUUUUUU GUAAUUUAUC ACAUAUAAUA
 13627 AGUUCUGCAU UAAUGUUUAU AAUGGUCGGA UAUAUGUAUG AUAAUUAUGG UAUUCGAAUA
 13687 UUUUUAUUAU UGGUGUCUUU UUUUGGUAUU AGUUUGUGGA GUUCAUUAUU UUUAGGGAUU
 13747 UUUUUAUUUA AUAUAGAUUU CCCAUUUAUG CUGUUAUUUU AUGUUGAUAU AUUUUUAUUG
 13807 UAUGGGCUAA UUUCAUUAUC AUUUGUAUAU AUUUGUUGUU UUUACAUAAU AAUAUUAGCA
 13867 AUAUUUCUAU CAUCGAUAUA UAUAUAUAUA UGCUUAAGUU UUUAUUCUUU UAUAUGAGUA
 13927 GAUAAAUACU UACGUUUAGA UUUAACAAUA AAUGAUAUUU AUCUAUAUUU UGUUAUAAGC
 13987 GUGAUGGUUA UUUUUCUAUU UUAUUUAAUU UAUUUGUUAU UUUAAUUAAU UUUAUUACAC
 14047 UAUUUUUUUU UCCGUCCAGA UCUUUUAACA AAUCCCAUUC UCCCCCCUUU UCCUUCCCCC
 14107 CUUUUUUAAA ACCUUAAAAG UCCCCUUCUG CGAACUUCUU AUGUCUCGUG UUCUGUCUCC
 14167 CCUGUCUCCC GCUCUGCCCU CUUUCCCUCU UUUCCAAACU AAUCCUAUUG ACCUUUAAUC
 14227 UAAAGUUAAA AACGUGAAUU UUUGAGUGAG UUGCUUUUUG UUAUUUUAGG GAAAAGCCAC
 14287 GAACCAAGCU CCGGAACCGA CGGAAUUGCA AAGAAGAAAA GAAAUUUUGU AUGCUUUUGG
 14347 GGAUCCUAGU UGAAGGAAUU UUGGGGGGAG AGCCAGGAGA AAGAUUUCAC GGAAUUUGUU
 14407 UUCGUAAGCU AAAUUAUAAA UUUUAAUAUU AUAAGUAUUU AAUAUUCGAC UUUAUUUUUA
 14467 UAUUCAGAAU UAAAAAUGUU UAUGUUUUUU UUUAUGUUUU UUUUCAUGUU UGGAUUUGUU
 14527 UGUGGUAUAU UUUUUGUUGG AAGGCAUAUG UUAAGUUUUU GAUUAUCAAU AGUUUUAUGU
 14587 GUUUUUUUAG UUUUAUCUGU ACUAUUUAGU UGUUUUUGUC UUAGUGUAUG UAUAUAUGGG
 14647 UACUGCUUUU AUGAUUUUUG UUUAAUUUUA AUUUUAGACU UUUGUUUUGU UUGAUUAACU
 14707 UUUUAUUGUA AUGGUUUUUA UAUAUUUAUU UUAUAUUUAA UUGAUAUUGU GUUUUGUUUU
 14767 AUAGUUUUUU AUGCAUUCUA UUAUAUGUAU UUUGAUGUAA UGUUAGCCCG UUUUUUCCAU
 14827 AUAUUUUGAU GAUUUGUUUU GUGUAUGAAU UUUUUUAUAU UGUCGUAUGA CUUUUUAACA
 14887 GCUUAUUGUG GUUGAGAGUU GUUAGGUUUA UUUUCAUUUU UUUUGAUAUC AUAUUUUUGA
 14947 UAUAGAUUUU AUGCGUUAAA AUUUGCUUUU AAAGCUUUUU UCAUAAGUAA AAUAGGCGAU
 15007 GUUUUGCUAU UAUUAGCAUU UACAAUAUCA UUUUUAAUAA AUGGCUAUUG UGUGAUUACA
 15067 UUUUAUUUUU UAUCGUUUUU AUGUGUGGAU UAUGUUUUAU UAUUGUUUAU AAUAAUUUUA
 15127 UUAUUAUUGU GUGGUUUUAC UAAGUCUACU CAAUUUGGUU UACAUAUUUG ACUGCCAGAU
 15187 GCAAUGGAAG GACCAAUCCC AGUGUCUGCA CUAAUUCAUG CUGCAACAUU AGUUGUAUGU
 15247 GGUAUUAUAU UGGUUAGUUU UAUUUUUUGA UGUUUUGAUU UUUGAUUUUG UUAUUUUUAU
 15307 GGAUUGCUUG GUUGAGCUAG UUUGAUUUUA GUAAUGAUGA GUUUAUGUGU UUUUUAUAAU
 15367 UUUGAUGUAA AAAGGUAUGU UGCAUUUAGU ACUAUAUGCC AAAUAAGUUU UUCUAUGUUU
 15427 UGUUGUUUAU GUCUAGAUCU AUAUGUAGGU UGUUUAAUUU UUUGUUAUCA UAUGUUUUAU
 15487 AAAGCAACUU UAUUUAUUGU GCUAGGUGUU UGAAUUCAUU UUUUUUUUGG AUUGCAGGAU
 15547 AUACGUUGUU AUUUUUUUAC AUAUUUUUGU GGUUGUAUUU UAGCACGUAU GUUAUUGAUA
 15607 UUUGCUUUGU UAAACUCAUG UUCAUUAUGA UUUUUGUGUG GAUUUUAUUG UAAAGAUCUU
 15667 CUUUUAUGUA UGUUAAUGUU AACAUCAUUU UUUUUUAUAU UAGAGUUUUU GUGUGUGUGU
 15727 AUAUUUUUUA UAUUUUUUAC UGUGUUAUAU AAUUAUUUUU UGUUAUUUUU UUUGUGUUUU
 15787 GUAUUUAAAU GCUUUUGUUU AAUUGAUACA CUUUUUUUAA UUUUUGAUUU UGAAUGCUGU
 15847 CUUGUAUAUU GUACAUUUUG UUUAUAUAUG UGUUUUAUAC UAAUUUUUUU UGUUUUAGAU
 15907 UUUUUAUAUG UUUUUAUUUU UUCAAGUUAU UGCUUAUUUU GAUCUUUUUA UUUAUAUUAU
 15967 AUGUCUUUUU UUGAUAUUGC GAUAUUUACU AUAUUUGUAA UGAUUUCAUU AAGUUUUGUA
 16027 UAUUAUGGUU GUAUUAUAUU UUAUUUUUUU AAUAUUGAUU GUAUUAUGUU UUUUUGACGA
 16087 AUAUUUUUGU UUAUAACUGU CGGAUUUUUA UUUUUUAUAU UUUCGGUAUG AUAUUUUAUU
 16147 UGUUUUUAUA UAUAUAUAUU UAUGUUUGUG UGAAAUAUUG UUAUAUAUUU UAGAUAUAAU
 16207 UUAAAGUAUU GUUUAUUUUU UUGUAUGUUA UUUAUAAUAU ACAUUUAGUA GAGCUAUGCA
 16267 AAUUUAAUUU UGAAUUAAAU UCAGUCUAUC AGAGUAUAUU UUAUUUAGAA AUUUAUAUUA
 16327 UCUUUUAACU CCAAGUUUUU UAAGUAGUGU UUUGCUAUUU UUUGUUAGAA UAUUAAUUGU
 16387 AAAAUACAUA AUUUAUCUAA AUAAUUAAUU AAUGAAAAGU AACUAAGACA AAAAAUGGUA
 16447 UAAAAAGUAA AAUAAGUAUU AUAGAUAAUA GUUAAUUUUU AAUUUUAUUA UGCAAGCACA
 16507 ACGAAUUUAU UUUUAGUAAU AAUACGCCAA UAUGUUAUAU UUCCUGCCCA AUGAUUGUAU
 16567 GAACAAUUUU UGUAUGAUAA AUAAGUCGCC CACACCACGA AAUAACAAAU UUUUGCACGC
 16627 CACAACAAAU UUAUGAACGA GUUUCUGUAU GCCACAACAA AUUUAUGAAC GAGUUUCUGU
 16687 AUGCCACAAC AAAUUUAUGA ACGAGUUUCU GUAUGCCACA ACAAAUUUAU GAACGAGUUU
 16747 UUGUAUGCCA CAACAAAUUU AUGAACUCUG UAUGCCACAA CAAAUUUAUG AACGAAUUUC
 16807 UGUAUGCCAC AACAAAUUUA UGAACGAGUU UCUGUAUGCC ACAACAAAUU UAUGAACGAG
 16867 UUUCUGUAUG CCACAACAAA UUUAUGAACA AGUUUCUGUA UGACACAACA AAUUUAUGAA
 16927 CGAGUUUCUG UAUGACACAA CAAAUUUAUG AACUCUGUAU GCCACAACAA AUUUAUGAAC
 16987 GAGUUUCUGU AUGCCACAAC AAAUUUAUGA ACGAGUUUCU GUAUGCCACA ACAAAUUUAU
 17047 GAACGAGUUU CUGUAUGCCA CAACAAAUUU AUGAACGAGU UUCUGUAUGC CACAACAAAU
 17107 UUAUGAACUC UGUAUGCCAC AACAAAUUUA UGAACGAAUU UCUGUAUGCC ACAACAAAUU
 17167 UAUGAACGAG UUUUUGUAUG CCACAACAAA UUUAUGAACA AGUUUCUGUA UGACACAACA
 17227 AAUUUAUGAA CGAGUUUCUG UAUGCCACGA ACAAAUUUAU GAACGAGUUU CUGUAUGACA
 17287 CAACAAAUUU AUGAACGAGU UUCUGUAUGA CACAACAAAU UUAUGAACGA GUUUCUGUAU
 17347 GACACAACAA AUUUAUGAAU GAGUUUCUGU AUGACACAAC AAAUUUAUGA ACGAGUUUCU
 17407 GUAUGCCACG AUAAACAUAU UUAUAUUAUA UUAUAUUAUA UUAUAUUAUA UUAUAUUAUA
 17467 UUAUAUUAUA UUAUAUUAUA UUAUUAUAUU AUAUUAUAUU AUAUUAUAUU AUAUUAUUUA
 17527 UAUUAUUAUA UUAUUAUAUU AUAUUAUAUU AUAUUAUAUU AUAUUAUAUU AUAUUAUAUU
 17587 AUAUAUUAUU AUAUUAUUAU AUUAUUAUUA UAUUAUUAUA UUAUCAUUAU UAUUAGAAUA
 17647 UUUACUAAUA UAUAUAUAUA UCUAUAUCAA GCUUGUUAGA AAAAACUAUG UUUUUUCUAA
 17707 CAAGAUUGAU ACUCUCGGUA UGG
Unresolved in the structure: -1268 to 33, 389-397, 434A-434I, 614-806, 925-968, 993A-993Z, 994A-994Z, 995A-995Z, 996A-996Q, 1179-17729
From the paper describing this entry:
  - conformationally variable residues (helix shift): U341 to A346

How chain O and chain 1 interact:
Contacting residue pairs - 70 pairs, chain O then chain 1:
  Arg29(O) - U36(1)  hydrogen bond to the base
  Arg29(O) - A38(1)  salt bridge to the phosphate
  Arg29(O) - U39(1)  salt bridge to the phosphate
  Arg31(O) - C40(1)  salt bridge to the phosphate
  Arg31(O) - A41(1)  salt bridge to the phosphate
  Ser34(O) - A42(1)  hydrogen bond to the phosphate
  Arg35(O) - A133(1)  hydrogen bond to the base
  Phe36(O) - U532(1)  phosphate contact
  Tyr37(O) - A531(1)  sugar contact
  Tyr37(O) - U532(1)  hydrogen bond to the sugar
  Tyr37(O) - U533(1)  sugar contact
  Lys38(O) - A172(1)  sugar contact
  Lys38(O) - A531(1)  sugar contact
  Arg39(O) - A531(1)  salt bridge to the phosphate
  Pro40(O) - A133(1)  base contact
  Glu41(O) - U45(1)  base contact
  Glu41(O) - U173(1)  hydrogen bond to the sugar
  Lys42(O) - U45(1)  base contact
  Lys42(O) - U46(1)  base contact
  Lys42(O) - U130(1)  hydrogen bond to the sugar
  Lys42(O) - U131(1)  base contact
  Lys42(O) - U132(1)  base contact
  Met43(O) - U45(1)  hydrogen bond to the base
  Leu44(O) - U130(1)  base contact
  Lys45(O) - U46(1)  base contact
  Lys45(O) - A127(1)  phosphate contact
  Tyr47(O) - U126(1)  hydrogen bond to the phosphate
  Tyr47(O) - A127(1)  phosphate contact
  Asn48(O) - A50(1)  base contact
  Arg55(O) - A516(1)  base contact
  Arg55(O) - U517(1)  salt bridge to the phosphate
  Arg55(O) - U518(1)  hydrogen bond to the base
  Lys58(O) - A47(1)  sugar contact
  Pro61(O) - A47(1)  phosphate contact
  Lys65(O) - U46(1)  salt bridge to the phosphate
  Lys65(O) - U132(1)  sugar contact
  Ile67(O) - A133(1)  phosphate contact
  His89(O) - A824(1)  sugar contact
  His89(O) - U825(1)  hydrogen bond to the sugar
  Lys91(O) - U541(1)  hydrogen bond to the base
  Lys91(O) - G542(1)  phosphate contact
  Lys91(O) - U598(1)  hydrogen bond to the base
  Lys91(O) - A824(1)  hydrogen bond to the base
  Lys91(O) - U825(1)  base contact
  Glu92(O) - A826(1)  sugar contact
  Arg93(O) - G542(1)  hydrogen bond to the base
  Phe95(O) - U579(1)  base contact
  Tyr96(O) - U579(1)  hydrogen bond to the base
  His99(O) - A556(1)  base contact
  His99(O) - U579(1)  base contact
  Thr100(O) - A556(1)  base contact
  Tyr101(O) - U578(1)  hydrogen bond to the phosphate
  Tyr101(O) - U579(1)  phosphate contact
  His102(O) - A556(1)  hydrogen bond to the sugar
  Asn103(O) - U555(1)  sugar contact
  Asn103(O) - A556(1)  hydrogen bond to the phosphate
  Gln104(O) - A556(1)  sugar contact
  Trp105(O) - A556(1)  phosphate contact
  Trp105(O) - A557(1)  hydrogen bond to the phosphate
  Trp105(O) - C558(1)  phosphate contact
  Ser112(O) - U129(1)  phosphate contact
  His113(O) - U129(1)  salt bridge to the phosphate
  Ile116(O) - U49(1)  sugar contact
  Ile116(O) - A50(1)  base contact
  Gln117(O) - U49(1)  hydrogen bond to the sugar
  Ala119(O) - U51(1)  phosphate contact
  Gly120(O) - U49(1)  sugar contact
  Gly120(O) - A50(1)  sugar contact
  Lys132(O) - U117(1)  hydrogen bond to the base
  Lys294(O) - G73(1)  hydrogen bond to the base
Also at the interface, not in a pair above, chain O (44 interface residues in all): Ala46, Arg121
Also at the interface, not in a pair above, chain 1 (49 interface residues in all): G44, A125, U128, A134, U174, U540, A577, U596

Summary:
44 residues of chain O and 49 residues of chain 1 are in contact, with 22 hydrogen bonds and 8 salt bridges.
Polar pairs include Arg29(O)-U36(1), Arg35(O)-A133(1) and Met43(O)-U45(1). The paper reports conformational
variability at U341(1).
Chain O is uL24m and chain 1 is Ribosomal RNA, both from Leishmania tarentolae; the structure, Intermediate
assembly of the Large subunit from Leishmania major mitochondrial ribosome, was determined by electron
microscopy, deposited together with 7ANE, 7AIH and 7AOR.
